Entry 3PVI (X-ray diffraction, 1.59 A resolution); this record covers chains A and B of the 4 polymer chains in the assembly.

# Chain A (and B)
Molecule: Protein (pvuii endonuclease)
Organism: Proteus vulgaris
Notes: engineered mutation(s): D34G; chain B of this document is another copy of the same molecule, construct and numbering; everything in this record applies to it too
UniProt: P23657 (T2P2_PROVU); numbering as in UniProt (aligned over 1-157)
Amino-acid sequence (157 residues; row label = number of the first residue in the row):
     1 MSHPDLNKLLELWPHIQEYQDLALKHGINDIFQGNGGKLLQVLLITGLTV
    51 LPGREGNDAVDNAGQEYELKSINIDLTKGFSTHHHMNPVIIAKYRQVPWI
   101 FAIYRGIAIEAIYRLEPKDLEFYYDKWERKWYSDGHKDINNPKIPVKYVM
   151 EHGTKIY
Not modelled in the structure: 1
Construct notes: variant Gly34 (Asp in P23657)
Swiss-Prot annotation at these positions:
  - binding site (Mg(2+)): Asp58, Glu68

# Chain A / chain B interface
Residue-residue contacts - 62 pairs, chain A then chain B:
  Ser2(A) with Leu44(B); Ile45(B)
  His3(A) with His26(B); Leu44(B), hydrogen bond (backbone-backbone)
  Asp5(A) with Leu22(B); Lys25(B), salt bridge; His26(B), salt bridge
  Leu6(A) with Leu44(B), hydrophobic; Ile45(B), hydrophobic
  Lys8(A) with Leu22(B)
  Leu9(A) with Tyr19(B); Gln41(B); Leu44(B), hydrophobic
  Leu12(A) with Glu18(B)
  Trp13(A) with Tyr19(B); Gln41(B); Ile107(B)
  His15(A) with Leu12(B); His15(B), hydrogen bond
  Ile16(A) with Tyr19(B), hydrophobic
  Gln17(A) with Ile107(B)
  Glu18(A) with Leu12(B)
  Tyr19(A) with Leu9(B), hydrophobic; Trp13(B); Ile16(B), hydrophobic
  Leu22(A) with Asp5(B)
  Lys25(A) with Asp5(B), salt bridge
  His26(A) with His3(B); Asp5(B), salt bridge
  Asn29(A) with Leu76(B)
  Asp30(A) with Asn35(B); Lys38(B), salt bridge
  Ile31(A) with Phe32(B)
  Phe32(A) with Ile31(B); Phe32(B); Gln33(B); Gly34(B); Asn35(B), hydrogen bond (backbone-backbone); Gly36(B); Gly37(B)
  Gln33(A) with Phe32(B); Asn35(B)
  Gly34(A) with Phe32(B)
  Asn35(A) with Asp30(B); Phe32(B), hydrogen bond (backbone-backbone); Gln33(B)
  Gly36(A) with Phe32(B)
  Gly37(A) with Phe32(B)
  Lys38(A) with Asp30(B), salt bridge; Phe32(B)
  Gln41(A) with Leu9(B); Trp13(B)
  Leu44(A) with Ser2(B); His3(B), hydrogen bond (backbone-backbone); Asp5(B)
  Ile45(A) with Ser2(B), hydrogen bond (backbone-side chain)
  Leu76(A) with Asn29(B)
  His85(A) with His85(B), hydrogen bond
  Ile107(A) with Trp13(B); Gln17(B); Gln20(B); Phe32(B), hydrophobic
Also at the interface, not in a pair above, chain A (35 interface residues in all): Gln20, Asn73, Gly106
Also at the interface, not in a pair above, chain B (33 interface residues in all): Leu6, Lys8

# Summary
35 residues of chain A and 33 residues of chain B are in contact, with 7 hydrogen bonds and 6 salt bridges.
Among the polar pairs are Asp5(A)-Lys25(B), Asp5(A)-His26(B) and Asp30(A)-Lys38(B). UniProt lists Mg2+-binding
residues Asp58(A) and Glu68(A) on chain A.
Chain A and chain B are both Protein (pvuii endonuclease) (Proteus vulgaris); the structure, D34G mutant of
pvuii endonuclease complexed with cognate DNA shows that ASP34 is directly involved in ..., was determined by
X-ray diffraction.
